PDB entry 1G65 | X-ray diffraction, 2.25 A resolution | chains H and I of the 30 polymer chains in the assembly

Chain H:
Name: Proteasome component PUP1
Source organism: Saccharomyces cerevisiae S288c
Notes: EC 3.4.25.1
UniProtKB: P25043 (PSB7_YEAST); the construct lacks a stretch of the UniProt sequence and is renumbered around it, so the offset changes along the chain: 1-91 = UniProt 30-120; 93-105 = UniProt 121-133; 106-187 = UniProt 135-216; 189-223 = UniProt 217-251
Amino-acid sequence (222 residues; row label = number of the first residue in the row; note: 2 numbers in that range are skipped by the numbering (no residue carries them; nothing is unmodelled there)):
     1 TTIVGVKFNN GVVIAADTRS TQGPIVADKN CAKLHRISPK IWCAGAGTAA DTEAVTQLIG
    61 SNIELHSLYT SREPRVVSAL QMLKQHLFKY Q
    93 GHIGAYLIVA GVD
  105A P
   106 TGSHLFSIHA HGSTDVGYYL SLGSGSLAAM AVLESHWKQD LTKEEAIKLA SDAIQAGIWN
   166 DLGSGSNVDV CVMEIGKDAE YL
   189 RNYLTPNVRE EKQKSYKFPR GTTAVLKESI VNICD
Metal / ion sites: Mg2+: Ile163, Asp166, Ser169 (shared with 1 residue of chain Z)
UniProt features mapped onto this chain:
  - active site: Thr1 (Nucleophile)

Chain I:
Name: Proteasome component PUP3
Source organism: Saccharomyces cerevisiae
Notes: EC 3.4.25.1
UniProtKB: P25451 (PSB3_YEAST); the construct lacks a stretch of the UniProt sequence and is renumbered around it, so the offset changes along the chain: -8 to -1 = UniProt 2-9; 1-36 = UniProt 10-45; 38-105 = UniProt 46-113; 106-122 = UniProt 117-133; 2 more segments
Amino-acid sequence (204 residues; row label = number of the first residue in the row; note: 3 numbers in that range are skipped by the numbering (no residue carries them; nothing is unmodelled there); a row labelled like 105A-105C holds insertion residues (105A, then the next letters in order); numbers below 1 keep their minus sign (Ser-8 is residue -8)):
    -8 SDPSSING
     1 GIVVAMTGKD CVAIACDLRL GSQSLGVSNK FEKIFH
    38 YGHVFLGITG LATDVTTLNE MFRYKTNLYK LKEERAIEPE TFTQLVSSSL YERRFGPYFV
    98 GPVVAGIN
105A-105C SKS
   106 GKPFIAGFDL IGCIDEA
  122A K
   123 DFIVSGTASD QLFGMCESLY EPNLEPEDLF ETISQALLNA ADRDALSGWG AVVYIIK
   181 KDEVVKRYLK MRQD
Metal / ion sites: Mg2+ site 1: Gly128, Ser131; Mg2+ site 2: Ala163, Asp166, Ser169
UniProt features mapped onto this chain:
  - modified residue: Ser22 (Phosphoserine)
  - cross-link: Lys62 (Glycyl lysine isopeptide (Lys-Gly) (interchain with G-Cter in ubiquitin))

Chain H / chain I interface:
Residue-residue contacts (61):
  Ile25(H) with Asp132(I); Phe135(I), hydrophobic
  Val26(H) with Phe135(I)
  Ala27(H) with Asp120(I)
  Asp28(H) with Asp120(I)
  Lys29(H) with Glu139(I), salt bridge
  Thr48(H) with Ile116(I)
  Ala49(H) with Cys118(I), hydrophobic
  Ala50(H) with Tyr88(I); Ile116(I); Cys118(I)
  Asp51(H) with Tyr88(I), hydrogen bond; Arg91(I), salt bridge
  Ala54(H) with Tyr88(I)
  His94(H) with Arg91(I), hydrogen bond (backbone-side chain); Phe92(I)
  Arg197(H) with Glu139(I), salt bridge
  Lys200(H) with Glu139(I), hydrogen bond (side chain-backbone); Ser140(I), hydrogen bond (side chain-backbone); Tyr142(I), hydrogen bond (side chain-backbone)
  Ser203(H) with Glu143(I), hydrogen bond
  Tyr204(H) with Ser140(I); Leu141(I), hydrophobic
  Lys205(H) with Glu143(I); Asp150(I)
  Phe206(H) with Leu141(I), hydrophobic; Gln157(I)
  Arg208(H) with Glu149(I); Asp150(I), salt bridge; Glu153(I)
  Gly209(H) with Glu153(I), hydrogen bond (backbone-side chain)
  Thr210(H) with Glu153(I); Gln157(I)
  Thr211(H) with Glu153(I), hydrogen bond; Ser156(I); Gln157(I), hydrogen bond; Leu189(I)
  Ala212(H) with Leu189(I); Lys190(I), hydrogen bond (backbone-backbone)
  Val213(H) with Phe152(I), hydrophobic; Arg187(I); Tyr188(I)
  Leu214(H) with Tyr188(I), hydrogen bond (backbone-backbone); Leu189(I); Lys190(I)
  Lys215(H) with Arg187(I); Tyr188(I), hydrogen bond (backbone-backbone)
  Glu216(H) with Lys186(I); Arg187(I), salt bridge
  Ser217(H) with Val185(I); Lys186(I), hydrogen bond (backbone-backbone)
  Ile218(H) with Val184(I)
  Val219(H) with His36(I); Val184(I), hydrogen bond (backbone-backbone); Lys186(I)
  Asn220(H) with His36(I)
  Ile221(H) with His36(I); Gly39(I); His40(I); Phe42(I), hydrophobic
  Asp223(H) with Lys67(I), salt bridge
Interface residues without a listed pair, chain H (35 interface residues in all): Tyr90, Ile95, Pro207
Interface residues without a listed pair, chain I (36 interface residues in all): Gly117, Thr154, Leu160, Tyr176, Glu183

Summary:
35 residues of chain H face 36 of chain I across their interface; the contacts include 14 hydrogen bonds and 6
salt bridges. Polar contacts include Lys29(H)-Glu139(I), Asp51(H)-Arg91(I) and Arg197(H)-Glu139(I). From
UniProt: active-site residue Thr1(H) on chain H.
Here chain H is Proteasome component PUP1 (Saccharomyces cerevisiae S288c) and chain I is Proteasome component
PUP3 (Saccharomyces cerevisiae). Entry 1G65 (Crystal structure of epoxomicin:20s proteasome reveals a
molecular basis for selectivity of alpha,beta-epoxyketone proteasome inhibitors) was determined by X-ray
diffraction.
